3BZY - chains A and B; structure by X-ray diffraction, 1.20 A resolution.

# Chain A
Molecule: EscU
From: Escherichia coli
UniProt: Q9AJ26 (Q9AJ26_ECOLX); residues 215-262 here = UniProt positions 215-262
Amino-acid sequence (54 residues; row label = number of the first residue in the row):
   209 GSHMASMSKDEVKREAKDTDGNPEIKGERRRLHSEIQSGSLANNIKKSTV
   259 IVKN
Disordered / not traced: 209-245
Construct notes: expression tag (209-214)

# Chain B
Molecule: EscU
From: Escherichia coli
UniProt: Q9AJ26 (Q9AJ26_ECOLX); residue numbers follow UniProt; this construct covers 263-345
Amino-acid sequence (83 residues; row label = number of the first residue in the row):
   263 PTHIAICLYYKLGETPLPLVIETGKDAKALQIIKLAELYDIPVIEDIPLA
   313 RSLDKNIHKGQYITEDFFEPVAQLIRIAIDLDY
Construct notes: engineered mutation Asp316 (Tyr in Q9AJ26)

# How chain A and chain B interact
Contacting residue pairs - 61 pairs, chain A then chain B:
  Ser248(A) with Glu284(B)
  Leu249(A) with Glu284(B); Lys290(B); Gln293(B); Leu297(B), hydrophobic
  Ala250(A) with Tyr301(B)
  Asn252(A) with Ile283(B); Glu284(B), hydrogen bond
  Ile253(A) with Cys269(B), hydrophobic; Glu284(B); Ile294(B), hydrophobic; Leu297(B); Ala298(B); Ile303(B)
  Lys254(A) with Tyr301(B); Ile303(B)
  Lys255(A) with Tyr271(B); Ile283(B)
  Ser256(A) with Cys269(B), hydrogen bond; Leu270(B); Ile283(B); Ile303(B)
  Thr257(A) with Leu270(B), hydrogen bond (backbone-backbone); Tyr271(B); Tyr272(B), hydrogen bond (side chain-backbone); Pro304(B); Ala340(B)
  Val258(A) with Ile268(B); Cys269(B); Leu270(B), hydrogen bond (backbone-backbone); Pro304(B); Ile306(B), hydrophobic; Ala340(B), hydrophobic
  Ile259(A) with Ile268(B); Cys269(B), hydrophobic; Ala298(B), hydrophobic; Ile303(B), hydrophobic; Pro304(B), hydrogen bond (backbone-backbone); Val305(B); Ile306(B), hydrogen bond (backbone-backbone)
  Val260(A) with Ala267(B); Ile268(B), hydrogen bond (backbone-backbone); Leu270(B), hydrophobic; Ile306(B); Asp308(B); Ala312(B), hydrophobic; Leu315(B), hydrophobic; Leu336(B), hydrophobic
  Lys261(A) with Ile266(B); Ile295(B); Val305(B); Ile306(B), hydrogen bond (backbone-backbone); Glu307(B), salt bridge; Asp308(B), hydrogen bond (backbone-backbone); Ala312(B)
  Asn262(A) with Thr264(B), hydrogen bond (side chain-backbone); His265(B); Ile266(B), hydrogen bond (side chain-backbone); Glu307(B); Ile309(B); Ala312(B)
Other interface residues (no listed pair), chain B (32 interface residues in all): Glu276, Leu311, Ile337

# Overview
Chain A and chain B form an interface of 14 and 32 residues respectively; the contacts include 12 hydrogen
bonds and 1 salt bridge. Polar contacts include Lys261(A)-Glu307(B), Asn252(A)-Glu284(B) and
Ser256(A)-Cys269(B).
Chain A is EscU and chain B is EscU, both from Escherichia coli; the structure, Crystal structure of the
mutated Y316D EscU C-terminal domain, was determined by X-ray diffraction (same publication as 3BZL, 3BZO,
3BZV, 3BZX, 3BZZ, 3C00 and 3C01).
